8IHL - chains E and J of the 22 polymer chains in the assembly; structure by electron microscopy, 7.64 A resolution (low resolution: residue-level contacts below are approximate; hydrogen-bond / salt-bridge calls are withheld).

== Chain E ==
Molecule: Histone H3.1
Organism: Homo sapiens
Reference sequence: P68431 (H31_HUMAN); residues 1-135 here correspond to UniProt positions 2-136 (UniProt number = residue number + 1)
Sequence (139 residues; row label = number of the first residue in the row; numbers below 1 keep their minus sign (Gly-3 is residue -3)):
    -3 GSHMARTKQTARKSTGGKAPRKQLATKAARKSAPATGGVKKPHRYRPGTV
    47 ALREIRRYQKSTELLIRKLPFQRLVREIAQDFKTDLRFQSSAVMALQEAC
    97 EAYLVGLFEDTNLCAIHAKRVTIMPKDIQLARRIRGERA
Disordered / not traced: -3 to 38, 134-135
Sequence notes: expression tag (-3 to 0)

== Chain J ==
Molecule: 353-nt DNA strand
Organism: synthetic construct
Sequence (353 nucleotides; row label = number of the first residue in the row):
     1 ATCGGATGTATATATCTGACACGTGCCTGGAGACTAGGGAGTAATCCCCT
    51 TGGCGGTTAAAACGCGGGGGACAGCGCGTACGTGCGTTTAAGCGGTGCTA
   101 GAGCTGTCTACGACCAATTGAGCTCGAGCCTGGAGACTAGGGAGTAATCC
   151 CCTTGGCGGTTAAAACGCGGGGGACAGCGCGTACGTGCGTTTAAGCGGTG
   201 CTAGAGCTGTCTACGACCAATTGAGCTCGAGCCTGGAGACTAGGGAGTAA
   251 TCCCCTTGGCGGTTAAAACGCGGGGGACAGCGCGTACGTGCGTTTAAGCG
   301 GTGCTAGAGCTGTCTACGACCAATTGAGCGGCCTCGGCACCGGGATTCTC
   351 GAT

== How chain E and chain J interact ==
Contacting residue pairs - 16 pairs, chain E then chain J:
  Arg40(E) - DG288(J)
  Arg40(E) - DT289(J)
  Tyr41(E) - DT289(J)
  Gly44(E) - DC287(J)
  Gly44(E) - DG288(J)
  Val46(E) - DG288(J)
  Val46(E) - DT289(J)
  Ala47(E) - DG288(J)
  Arg49(E) - DC214(J)
  Arg63(E) - DA297(J)
  Lys64(E) - DA297(J)
  Leu65(E) - DA296(J)
  Leu65(E) - DA297(J)
  Pro66(E) - DA296(J)
  Arg69(E) - DA296(J)
  Lys115(E) - DC278(J)
Other interface residues (no listed pair), chain E (15 interface residues in all): Pro43, Thr45, Arg83
Other interface residues (no listed pair), chain J (11 interface residues in all): DA213, DG215, DA277, DT305

== Overview ==
15 residues of chain E face 11 of chain J across their interface.
Here chain E is Histone H3.1 (Homo sapiens) and chain J is a 353-nt DNA strand (synthetic construct). Entry
8IHL (Overlapping tri-nucleosome) was determined by electron microscopy.
